PDB entry 5PRC | X-ray diffraction, 2.35 A resolution | chains L and M of the 4 polymer chains in the assembly

# Chain L
Name: Photosynthetic reaction center
Source organism: Blastochloris viridis
UniProt: P06009 (RCEL_RHOVI); residue numbers follow UniProt; this construct covers 1-273
Amino-acid sequence (273 residues; row label = number of the first residue in the row):
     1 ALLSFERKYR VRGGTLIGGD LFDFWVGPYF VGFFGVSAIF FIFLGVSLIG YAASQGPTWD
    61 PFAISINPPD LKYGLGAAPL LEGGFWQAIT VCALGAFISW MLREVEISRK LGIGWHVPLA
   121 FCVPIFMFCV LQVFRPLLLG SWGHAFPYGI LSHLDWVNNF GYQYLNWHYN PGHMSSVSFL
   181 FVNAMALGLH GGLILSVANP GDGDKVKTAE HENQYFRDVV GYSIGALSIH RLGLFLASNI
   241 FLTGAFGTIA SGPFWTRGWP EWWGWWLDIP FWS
Bound ions: bacteriochlorophyll b Mg site 1 near H153 (its only coordinating residue here); bacteriochlorophyll b Mg site 2 near H173 (its only coordinating residue here); Fe2+: H190, H230 (shared with H217(M), E232(M), H264(M) of chain M)
Ligand contacts:
  - atrazine (ATZ; 2-chloro-4-isopropylamino-6-ethylamino -1,3,5-triazine): L189, H190, L193, E212, N213, F216, V220, Y222, S223, I224, G225, A226, I229
  - bacteriochlorophyll b (BCB), molecule 1: V46, I49, F97, F128, L131, F146, I150, L151, H153, L154, W156, V157
  - bacteriochlorophyll b (BCB), molecule 2: F97, F121, P124, I125, M127, F128, L131, V157, N158, F160, G161, Y162, W167, H168, G172, H173, S176, V177, L180, F181, I240, F241, G244, A245, G247, T248
  - bacteriochlorophyll b (BCB), molecule 3: V157, Y162, H168, L180, F181
  - bacteriochlorophyll b (BCB), molecule 4: H168, H173, M174, V177, S178, F181, V182, M185, V220, G221, Y222
  - bacteriopheophytin b (BPB), molecule 1: F41, I42, G45, I49, I89, C92, A93, A96, F97, W100, E104, V117, A120, F121, V123, P124, F128, F146, Y148, G149, I150, H153, A237, S238, F241
  - bacteriopheophytin b (BPB), molecule 2: F181, A184, M185, L189, F216, V219, V220
  - menaquinone-7 (MQ7): V26, Y29, F30, V31, G35, I39, I42, W100, R103

# Chain M
Name: Photosynthetic reaction center
Source organism: Blastochloris viridis
UniProt: P06010 (RCEM_RHOVI); numbering as in UniProt (aligned over 1-323)
Amino-acid sequence (323 residues; row label = number of the first residue in the row):
     1 ADYQTIYTQI QARGPHITVS GEWGDNDRVG KPFYSYWLGK IGDAQIGPIY LGASGIAAFA
    61 FGSTAILIIL FNMAAEVHFD PLQFFRQFFW LGLYPPKAQY GMGIPPLHDG GWWLMAGLFM
   121 TLSLGSWWIR VYSRARALGL GTHIAWNFAA AIFFVLCIGC IHPTLVGSWS EGVPFGIWPH
   181 IDWLTAFSIR YGNFYYCPWH GFSIGFAYGC GLLFAAHGAT ILAVARFGGD REIEQITDRG
   241 TAVERAALFW RWTIGFNATI ESVHRWGWFF SLMVMVSASV GILLTGTFVD NWYLWCVKHG
   301 AAPDYPAYLP ATPDPASLPG APK
Bound ions: bacteriochlorophyll b Mg site 1 near H180 (its only coordinating residue here); bacteriochlorophyll b Mg site 2 near H200 (its only coordinating residue here); Fe2+: H217, E232, H264 (shared with H190(L), H230(L) of chain L)
Ligand contacts:
  - bacteriochlorophyll b (BCB), molecule 1: I46, M120, F154, V155, I158, V173, I177, W178, H180, I181, W183, L184
  - bacteriochlorophyll b (BCB), molecule 2: G62, A65, I66, I69, M120, L124, F148, A151, I152, F154, V155, I158, F175, W183, L184, T185, F187, S188, F194, Y195, H200, S203, I204, A207, Y208, V274, M275, A278, G281, I282
  - bacteriochlorophyll b (BCB), molecule 3: L184, Y195, Y208
  - bacteriochlorophyll b (BCB), molecule 4: Y195, G201, I204, G205, Y208, G209, L212, F270
  - bacteriopheophytin b (BPB), molecule 1: A58, F59, G62, S63, I66, L67, S123, L124, W127, V131, I144, N147, F148, A151, S271, V274, M275
  - bacteriopheophytin b (BPB), molecule 2: Y208, G211, L212, A215, A216, W250, I254
  - menaquinone-7 (MQ7): L212, L213, A216, H217, T220, V243, A246, A247, W250, I254, F256, N257, A258, T259, I260, V263, W266, F270
  - 15-cis-1,2-dihydroneurosporene (NS5): I66, I69, L70, F88, I104, W113, L114, G117, L118, M120, T121, V155, I158, G159, C160, W169, V173, P174, F175, G176, I177, H180

# How chain L and chain M interact
Contacting residue pairs - 197 pairs, chain L then chain M:
  L3(L) with L248(M), hydrophobic; R251(M); N257(M)
  F5(L) with R239(M); E244(M); L248(M), hydrophobic
  E6(L) with L248(M); R251(M), salt bridge; W252(M), hydrogen bond
  K8(L) with E244(M), salt bridge
  Y9(L) with T241(M), hydrogen bond; E244(M), hydrogen bond; R245(M); L248(M), hydrophobic; W252(M)
  R10(L) with W252(M)
  W25(L) with W252(M)
  P28(L) with R251(M); W252(M); G255(M)
  Y29(L) with W252(M); I254(M); G255(M)
  F30(L) with W252(M), hydrogen bond (backbone-backbone)
  D60(L) with G300(M); A301(M)
  F62(L) with A301(M)
  A63(L) with A301(M)
  D70(L) with Y308(M)
  W100(L) with T253(M)
  R103(L) with W252(M), hydrogen bond (side chain-backbone); T253(M), hydrogen bond (side chain-backbone)
  E104(L) with F249(M); T253(M)
  I107(L) with F249(M), hydrophobic; T253(M)
  S108(L) with F249(M)
  K110(L) with W252(M)
  L111(L) with R245(M), hydrogen bond (backbone-side chain); L248(M); F249(M); W252(M), hydrophobic
  G112(L) with F227(M)
  I113(L) with A223(M); V224(M), hydrophobic; R245(M)
  G114(L) with A223(M), hydrogen bond (backbone-backbone)
  H116(L) with T5(M), hydrogen bond; A219(M); L222(M); A223(M)
  V117(L) with A219(M), hydrophobic; T220(M); F249(M), hydrophobic; W250(M), hydrophobic
  L151(L) with A301(M); P303(M)
  S152(L) with Y305(M)
  L154(L) with Y195(M)
  D155(L) with Y196(M), hydrogen bond; P303(M); Y305(M), hydrogen bond
  V157(L) with Y195(M)
  N158(L) with N193(M); Y195(M)
  Y162(L) with T185(M)
  N166(L) with D182(M)
  H168(L) with I181(M); L184(M)
  Y169(L) with W178(M), hydrophobic; D182(M), hydrogen bond
  M174(L) with W178(M), hydrophobic
  L180(L) with A207(M)
  N183(L) with C210(M); G211(M), hydrogen bond (side chain-backbone); F214(M)
  A184(L) with S271(M), hydrogen bond (backbone-side chain)
  A186(L) with F214(M)
  L187(L) with C210(M); L213(M), hydrophobic; F214(M); G267(M)
  G188(L) with N147(M); W268(M); S271(M)
  L189(L) with I144(M), hydrophobic
  H190(L) with F214(M); H217(M), hydrogen bond; E232(M), salt bridge; H264(M), hydrogen bond
  G191(L) with H264(M)
  G192(L) with H143(M); I144(M); W268(M)
  L193(L) with I144(M)
  I194(L) with E232(M); I233(M), hydrophobic; I236(M), hydrophobic; H264(M)
  L195(L) with H143(M); E261(M); H264(M); R265(M)
  S196(L) with L140(M); G141(M), hydrogen bond (backbone-backbone); H143(M), hydrogen bond (backbone-side chain)
  V197(L) with L140(M), hydrophobic; I233(M), hydrophobic
  A198(L) with I236(M), hydrophobic
  N199(L) with G141(M); H143(M); E261(M), hydrogen bond; R265(M), hydrogen bond
  P200(L) with R136(M), hydrogen bond (backbone-side chain); G139(M); G141(M)
  V206(L) with I233(M), hydrophobic
  K207(L) with G139(M), hydrogen bond (side chain-backbone); L140(M); I233(M)
  E210(L) with I17(M); V19(M)
  H211(L) with V19(M); L138(M)
  E212(L) with I233(M)
  Q214(L) with I17(M); T18(M); V19(M); R28(M); L138(M)
  Y215(L) with V131(M), hydrogen bond (side chain-backbone); R134(M); A135(M); L138(M), hydrophobic; L140(M), hydrophobic; I144(M), hydrophobic
  F216(L) with I144(M), hydrophobic
  R217(L) with D43(M), salt bridge; Q45(M); P48(M); I49(M)
  D218(L) with R28(M), salt bridge; I49(M); Y50(M), hydrogen bond (backbone-backbone); R130(M), hydrogen bond (backbone-side chain); R134(M), salt bridge; L138(M)
  V219(L) with W127(M); R130(M), hydrogen bond (backbone-side chain); R134(M)
  V220(L) with I49(M)
  G221(L) with G47(M), hydrogen bond (backbone-backbone); P48(M); I49(M)
  Y222(L) with L38(M); G42(M); D43(M), hydrogen bond (side chain-backbone); Q45(M)
  S223(L) with D43(M)
  I224(L) with I41(M); G42(M); D43(M), hydrogen bond (backbone-backbone)
  A226(L) with D230(M)
  L227(L) with Q4(M); L222(M), hydrophobic; A225(M), hydrophobic; D230(M)
  S228(L) with I41(M), hydrogen bond (side chain-backbone); G42(M)
  I229(L) with F214(M)
  H230(L) with H217(M), hydrogen bond; G218(M); I221(M); E232(M), salt bridge
  R231(L) with Q4(M), hydrogen bond (side chain-backbone); T5(M), hydrogen bond (side chain-backbone); I6(M), hydrogen bond (side chain-backbone); Y7(M); I41(M), hydrogen bond (side chain-backbone); L222(M)
  G233(L) with F214(M)
  L234(L) with A215(M); L222(M), hydrophobic
  A237(L) with G211(M); A215(M)
  W263(L) with W90(M), hydrophobic; W178(M)
  W266(L) with F85(M); R86(M), hydrogen bond (side chain-backbone)
  L267(L) with R86(M), hydrogen bond (backbone-side chain); W90(M), hydrophobic
  F271(L) with L82(M), hydrophobic
  W272(L) with L82(M), hydrophobic; Q83(M), hydrogen bond (backbone-side chain); F85(M), hydrophobic; R86(M), hydrogen bond (backbone-side chain)
  S273(L) with R86(M)
Other interface residues (no listed pair), chain L (93 interface residues in all): A1, S4, P118, A120, G225, I240, D268
Other interface residues (no listed pair), chain M (96 interface residues in all): I46, F89, I189, Y208, A216, E234, T237, A247, A302

# Overview
Chain L and chain M form an interface of 93 and 96 residues respectively, with 39 hydrogen bonds and 7 salt
bridges. Among the polar pairs are E6(L)-R251(M), K8(L)-E244(M) and H190(L)-E232(M). Bacteriochlorophyll b,
bacteriopheophytin b and menaquinone-7 are bound between chain L and chain M.
Here chain L is Photosynthetic reaction center and chain M is Photosynthetic reaction center, both from
Blastochloris viridis. Entry 5PRC (Photosynthetic reaction center from rhodopseudomonas viridis (atrazine
complex)) was determined by X-ray diffraction (same publication as 6PRC and 7PRC).
